PDB entry 9PBF | electron microscopy, 4.01 A resolution (low resolution: residue-level contacts below are approximate; hydrogen-bond / salt-bridge calls are withheld) | chains I and H of the 12 polymer chains in the assembly

Chain I:
Name: Syntaxin-1A
Source organism: Rattus norvegicus
UniProtKB: P32851 (STX1A_RAT); residues 1-267 here = UniProt positions 1-267
Amino-acid sequence (267 residues; row label = number of the first residue in the row):
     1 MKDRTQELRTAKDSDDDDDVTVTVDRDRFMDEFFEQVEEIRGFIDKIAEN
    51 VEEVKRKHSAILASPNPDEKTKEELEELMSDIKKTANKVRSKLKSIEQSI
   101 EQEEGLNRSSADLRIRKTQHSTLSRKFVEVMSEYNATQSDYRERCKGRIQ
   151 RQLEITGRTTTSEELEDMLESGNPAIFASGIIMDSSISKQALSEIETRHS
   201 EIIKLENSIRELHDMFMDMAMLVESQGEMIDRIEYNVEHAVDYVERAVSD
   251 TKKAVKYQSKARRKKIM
Unresolved in the structure: 1-196, 260-267
UniProt features mapped onto this chain:
  - site: Lys253, Ala254 (Microbial infection: Cleavage)
  - modified residue (Phosphoserine): Ser14, Ser64, Ser95, Ser188
  - cross-link (Glycyl lysine isopeptide (Lys-Gly)): Lys252 (interchain with G-Cter in SUMO), Lys253 (interchain with G-Cter in SUMO), Lys256 (interchain with G-Cter in SUMO)

Chain H:
Name: Synaptosomal-associated protein 25
Source organism: Rattus norvegicus
UniProtKB: P60881 (SNP25_RAT); residues 1-206 here = UniProt positions 1-206
Amino-acid sequence (222 residues; row label = number of the first residue in the row; numbers below 1 keep their minus sign (Met-15 is residue -15)):
   -15 MGSSHHHHHHSQDPNSMAEDADMRNELEEMQRRADQLADESLESTRRMLQ
    35 LVEESKDAGIRTLVMLDEQGEQLERIEEGMDQINKDMKEAEKNLTDLGKF
    85 AGLAVAPANKLKSSDAYKKAWGNNQDGVVASQPARVVDEREQMAISGGFI
   135 RRVTNDARENEMDENLEQVSGIIGNLRHMALDMGNEIDTQNRQIDRIMEK
   185 ADSNKTRIDEANQRATKMLGSG
Unresolved in the structure: -15 to 4, 83-129, 205-206
Construct notes: expression tag (-15 to 0); conflict Ala85 (Cys in P60881), Ala88 (Cys in P60881), Ala90 (Cys in P60881), Ala92 (Cys in P60881)
UniProt features mapped onto this chain:
  - region: Gly111 to Val120 (Interaction with ZDHHC13 and ZDHHC17)
  - site ((Microbial infection) Cleavage): Arg180, Ile181, Gln197, Arg198
  - modified residue: Thr138 (Phosphothreonine), Ser154 (Phosphoserine), Ser187 (Phosphoserine)

How chain I and chain H interact:
Pairs across the interface (27):
  Thr197(I) - Ser130(H)
  Thr197(I) - Gly131(H)
  Arg198(I) - Phe133(H)
  Glu201(I) - Ser130(H)
  Glu201(I) - Gly132(H)
  Glu201(I) - Phe133(H)
  Lys204(I) - Ser154(H)
  Leu205(I) - Ile157(H)
  Ser208(I) - Arg161(H)
  Leu212(I) - Arg161(H)
  Leu212(I) - Ala164(H)
  Met215(I) - Arg161(H)
  Met215(I) - Ala164(H)
  Met215(I) - Leu165(H)
  Phe216(I) - Ala164(H)
  Met219(I) - Gly168(H)
  Met219(I) - Ile171(H)
  Leu222(I) - Asn175(H)
  Gln226(I) - Ile171(H)
  Gln226(I) - Gln174(H)
  Gln226(I) - Ile178(H)
  Met229(I) - Asn175(H)
  Met229(I) - Ile178(H)
  Ile233(I) - Met182(H)
  Asn236(I) - Lys189(H)
  Tyr243(I) - Asp193(H)
  Tyr243(I) - Asn196(H)
Other interface residues (no listed pair), chain I (22 interface residues in all): Ser200, Glu211, Val223, Val244, Thr251, Gln258
Other interface residues (no listed pair), chain H (25 interface residues in all): Leu160, Asp172, Asp179, Ile181, Ile192, Ala199, Leu203

Summary:
22 residues of chain I and 25 residues of chain H are in contact.
Chain I is Syntaxin-1A and chain H is Synaptosomal-associated protein 25, both from Rattus norvegicus; the
structure, 21bin20S complex (NSF-alphaSNAP-2:1 syntaxin-1a:SNAP-25), non-hydrolyzing, class 10, was determined
by electron microscopy, deposited together with 9OJR, 9OJU, 9OJZ, 9OK3, 9OK5, 9OKC and 17 further entries.
